Entry 7V7C (electron microscopy, 3.70 A resolution); this record covers chains A and B of the 8 polymer chains in the assembly.

Chain A:
Protein: DDB1- and CUL4-associated factor 1
From: Homo sapiens
Notes: EC 2.7.11.1
UniProt: Q9Y4B6 (DCAF1_HUMAN); residue numbers follow UniProt; this construct covers 1-1507
Sequence (1507 residues; each row starts with the number of its first residue):
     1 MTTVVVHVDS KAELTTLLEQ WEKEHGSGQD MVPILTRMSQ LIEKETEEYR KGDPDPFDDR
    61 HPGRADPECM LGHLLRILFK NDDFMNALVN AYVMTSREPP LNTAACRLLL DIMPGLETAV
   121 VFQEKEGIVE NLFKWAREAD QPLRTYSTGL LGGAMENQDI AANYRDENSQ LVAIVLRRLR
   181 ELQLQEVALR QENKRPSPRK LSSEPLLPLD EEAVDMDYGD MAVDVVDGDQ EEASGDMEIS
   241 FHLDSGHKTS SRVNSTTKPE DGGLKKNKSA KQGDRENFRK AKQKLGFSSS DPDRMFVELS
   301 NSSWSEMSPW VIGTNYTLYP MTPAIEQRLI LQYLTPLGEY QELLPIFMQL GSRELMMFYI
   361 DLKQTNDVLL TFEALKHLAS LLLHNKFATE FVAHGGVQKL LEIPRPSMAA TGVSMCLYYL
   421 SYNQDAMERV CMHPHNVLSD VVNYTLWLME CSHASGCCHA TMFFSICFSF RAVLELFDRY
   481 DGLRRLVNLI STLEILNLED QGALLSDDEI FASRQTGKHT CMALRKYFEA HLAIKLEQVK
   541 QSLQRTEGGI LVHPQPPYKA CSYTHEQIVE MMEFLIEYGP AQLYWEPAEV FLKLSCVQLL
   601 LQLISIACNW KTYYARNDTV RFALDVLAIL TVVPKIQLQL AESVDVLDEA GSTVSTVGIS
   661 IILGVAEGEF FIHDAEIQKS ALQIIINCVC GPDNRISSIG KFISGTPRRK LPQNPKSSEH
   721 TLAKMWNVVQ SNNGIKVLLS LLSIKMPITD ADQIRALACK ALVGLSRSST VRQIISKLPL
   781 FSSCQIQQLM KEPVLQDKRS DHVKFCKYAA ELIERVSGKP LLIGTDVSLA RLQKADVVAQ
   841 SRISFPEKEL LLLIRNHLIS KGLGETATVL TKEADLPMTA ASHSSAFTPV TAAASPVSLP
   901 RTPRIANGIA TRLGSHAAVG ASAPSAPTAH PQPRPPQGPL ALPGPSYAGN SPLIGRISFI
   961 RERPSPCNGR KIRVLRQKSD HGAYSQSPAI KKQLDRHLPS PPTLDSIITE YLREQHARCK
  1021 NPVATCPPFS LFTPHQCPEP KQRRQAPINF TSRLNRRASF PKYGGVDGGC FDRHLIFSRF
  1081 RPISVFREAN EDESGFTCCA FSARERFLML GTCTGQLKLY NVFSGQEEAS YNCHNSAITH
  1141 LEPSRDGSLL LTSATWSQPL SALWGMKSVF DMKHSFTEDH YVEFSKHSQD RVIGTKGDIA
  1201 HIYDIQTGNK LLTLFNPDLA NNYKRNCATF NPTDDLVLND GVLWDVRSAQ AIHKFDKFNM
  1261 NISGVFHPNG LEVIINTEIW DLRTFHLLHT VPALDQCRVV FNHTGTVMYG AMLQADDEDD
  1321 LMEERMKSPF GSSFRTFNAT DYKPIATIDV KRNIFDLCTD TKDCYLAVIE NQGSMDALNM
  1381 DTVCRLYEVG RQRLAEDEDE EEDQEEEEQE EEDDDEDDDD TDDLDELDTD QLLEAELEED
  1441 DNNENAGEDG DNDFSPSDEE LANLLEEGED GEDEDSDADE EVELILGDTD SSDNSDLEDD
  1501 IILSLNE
Not modelled in the structure: 195-322, 695-715, 880-1000, 1315-1327, 1394-1507
Disulfides: Cys-1019/Cys-1037
Swiss-Prot annotation at these positions:
  - motif: Val-1242 to Ala-1249 (DWD box 1), Glu-1278 to Phe-1285 (DWD box 2)
  - modified residue: Ser-202 (Phosphoserine), Ser-255 (Phosphoserine), Lys-701 (N6-acetyllysine), Ser-828 (Phosphoserine), Thr-888 (Phosphothreonine), Ser-895 (Phosphoserine), Ser-898 (Phosphoserine), Ser-979 (Phosphoserine), Ser-1000 (Phosphoserine), Ser-1328 (Phosphoserine)
  - natural variant: Leu-378 (L378F: Does not affect serine/threonine-protein kinase kinase activity)
  - mutagenesis: Lys-194 (K194R: Abolishes serine/threonine-protein kinase kinase activity), Asp-361 (D361A: Abolishes serine/threonine-protein kinase kinase activity), Lys-363 (K363A: Abolishes serine/threonine-protein kinase kinase activity), Arg-1247 (R1247A: Loss of interaction with DDB1, no effect on interaction with TET3; when associated with A-1283), Arg-1283 (R1283A: Loss of interaction with DDB1, no effect on interaction with TET3; when associated with A-1247)

Chain B:
Protein: DNA damage-binding protein 1
From: Homo sapiens
UniProt: Q16531 (DDB1_HUMAN); numbering as in UniProt (aligned over 1-1140)
Sequence (1140 residues; each row starts with the number of its first residue):
     1 MSYNYVVTAQ KPTAVNGCVT GHFTSAEDLN LLIAKNTRLE IYVVTAEGLR PVKEVGMYGK
    61 IAVMELFRPK GESKDLLFIL TAKYNACILE YKQSGESIDI ITRAHGNVQD RIGRPSETGI
   121 IGIIDPECRM IGLRLYDGLF KVIPLDRDNK ELKAFNIRLE ELHVIDVKFL YGCQAPTICF
   181 VYQDPQGRHV KTYEVSLREK EFNKGPWKQE NVEAEASMVI AVPEPFGGAI IIGQESITYH
   241 NGDKYLAIAP PIIKQSTIVC HNRVDPNGSR YLLGDMEGRL FMLLLEKEEQ MDGTVTLKDL
   301 RVELLGETSI AECLTYLDNG VVFVGSRLGD SQLVKLNVDS NEQGSYVVAM ETFTNLGPIV
   361 DMCVVDLERQ GQGQLVTCSG AFKEGSLRII RNGIGIHEHA SIDLPGIKGL WPLRSDPNRE
   421 TDDTLVLSFV GQTRVLMLNG EEVEETELMG FVDDQQTFFC GNVAHQQLIQ ITSASVRLVS
   481 QEPKALVSEW KEPQAKNISV ASCNSSQVVV AVGRALYYLQ IHPQELRQIS HTEMEHEVAC
   541 LDITPLGDSN GLSPLCAIGL WTDISARILK LPSFELLHKE MLGGEIIPRS ILMTTFESSH
   601 YLLCALGDGA LFYFGLNIET GLLSDRKKVT LGTQPTVLRT FRSLSTTNVF ACSDRPTVIY
   661 SSNHKLVFSN VNLKEVNYMC PLNSDGYPDS LALANNSTLT IGTIDEIQKL HIRTVPLYES
   721 PRKICYQEVS QCFGVLSSRI EVQDTSGGTT ALRPSASTQA LSSSVSSSKL FSSSTAPHET
   781 SFGEEVEVHN LLIIDQHTFE VLHAHQFLQN EYALSLVSCK LGKDPNTYFI VGTAMVYPEE
   841 AEPKQGRIVV FQYSDGKLQT VAEKEVKGAV YSMVEFNGKL LASINSTVRL YEWTTEKELR
   901 TECNHYNNIM ALYLKTKGDF ILVGDLMRSV LLLAYKPMEG NFEEIARDFN PNWMSAVEIL
   961 DDDNFLGAEN AFNLFVCQKD SAATTDEERQ HLQEVGLFHL GEFVNVFCHG SLVMQNLGET
  1021 STPTQGSVLF GTVNGMIGLV TSLSESWYNL LLDMQNRLNK VIKSVGKIEH SFWRSFHTER
  1081 KTEPATGFID GDLIESFLDI SRPKMQEVVA NLQYDDGSGM KREATADDLI KVVEELTRIH
Not modelled in the structure: 1018-1022, 1117-1118
Disulfides: Cys-18/Cys-313
Swiss-Prot annotation at these positions:
  - modified residue: Ser-2 (N-acetylserine), Lys-1067 (N6-acetyllysine), Thr-1125 (Phosphothreonine)
  - cross-link: Lys-1121 (Glycyl lysine isopeptide (Lys-Gly) (interchain with G-Cter in SUMO2))
  - natural variant: Asp-184 to Gln-186 (deletion: In WHIKERS), Arg-188 (R188Q: In WHIKERS; R188W: In WHIKERS), Glu-213 (E213K: In WHIKERS), Phe-429 (F429V: In WHIKERS)
  - mutagenesis: Tyr-316 to Asn-319 (Impairs interaction with DDA1), Glu-537 (E537A: Slightly impairs interaction with CUL4A), Trp-561 (W561A: Strongly impairs interaction with CUL4A), Glu-840 to Glu-842 (Impairs interaction with AMBRA1, DTL, DET1, DCAF1, DCAF5, DCAF11 and DCAF8), Met-910 to Tyr-913 (Impairs interaction with AMBRA1, DTL and DCAF5), Trp-953 (W953A: Impairs interaction with AMBRA1, ERCC8, DCAF5 and DCAF11)

Interface between chain A and chain B:
Contacting residue pairs (102; chain A residue first):
  Arg-165(A) / Asp-986(B)  salt bridge
  Glu-342(A) / Glu-939(B)
  Leu-344(A) / Glu-939(B)
  Pro-345(A) / Met-938(B)
  Pro-345(A) / Glu-939(B)
  Gln-349(A) / Met-938(B)
  Asn-385(A) / Glu-902(B)
  Lys-386(A) / Pro-937(B)  hydrogen bond (side chain-backbone)
  Lys-386(A) / Met-938(B)  hydrogen bond (side chain-backbone)
  Lys-386(A) / Glu-939(B)
  Lys-386(A) / Gly-940(B)
  Glu-428(A) / Arg-900(B)  salt bridge
  Lys-540(A) / Ser-773(B)
  Tyr-558(A) / Glu-865(B)
  Asn-1021(A) / Ala-214(B)
  Pro-1022(A) / Asn-211(B)  hydrogen bond (backbone-side chain)
  Ala-1024(A) / Asn-211(B)  hydrogen bond (backbone-backbone)
  Thr-1025(A) / His-240(B)
  Thr-1025(A) / Ala-247(B)
  Cys-1026(A) / Ala-247(B)
  Pro-1027(A) / Ala-247(B)  hydrophobic
  Pro-1028(A) / Ala-247(B)
  Pro-1038(A) / Glu-213(B)
  Pro-1038(A) / Glu-235(B)
  Pro-1040(A) / Ala-214(B)  hydrophobic
  Pro-1040(A) / Glu-215(B)
  Lys-1041(A) / Glu-784(B)  salt bridge
  Gln-1042(A) / Glu-215(B)  hydrogen bond
  Arg-1043(A) / Thr-257(B)
  Arg-1043(A) / Glu-784(B)  salt bridge
  Arg-1043(A) / Glu-785(B)  salt bridge
  Ile-1048(A) / Glu-839(B)
  Ile-1048(A) / Glu-840(B)
  Asn-1049(A) / Val-836(B)
  Asn-1049(A) / Tyr-837(B)
  Asn-1049(A) / Glu-840(B)  hydrogen bond (backbone-backbone)
  Asn-1049(A) / Ala-841(B)
  Asn-1049(A) / Glu-842(B)
  Asn-1049(A) / Pro-843(B)
  Phe-1050(A) / Tyr-871(B)
  Phe-1050(A) / Met-910(B)  hydrophobic
  Phe-1050(A) / Leu-926(B)  hydrophobic
  Thr-1051(A) / Val-836(B)
  Thr-1051(A) / Pro-843(B)
  Thr-1051(A) / Tyr-871(B)
  Ser-1052(A) / Tyr-812(B)
  Leu-1054(A) / Tyr-871(B)  hydrophobic
  Leu-1054(A) / Leu-912(B)  hydrophobic
  Asn-1055(A) / Arg-722(B)  hydrogen bond
  Asn-1055(A) / Tyr-812(B)
  Asn-1055(A) / Leu-814(B)
  Arg-1057(A) / Met-954(B)  hydrogen bond (side chain-backbone)
  Arg-1057(A) / Asn-970(B)  hydrogen bond
  Arg-1057(A) / Phe-1003(B)
  Ala-1058(A) / Val-360(B)
  Ala-1058(A) / Asn-1005(B)  hydrogen bond (backbone-side chain)
  Ala-1058(A) / Val-1033(B)
  Ser-1059(A) / Arg-327(B)
  Ser-1059(A) / Leu-328(B)
  Ser-1059(A) / Pro-358(B)
  Phe-1060(A) / Phe-382(B)  hydrophobic
  Pro-1061(A) / Arg-327(B)
  Lys-1062(A) / Asn-970(B)  hydrogen bond (side chain-backbone)
  Lys-1062(A) / Ala-971(B)
  Lys-1062(A) / Phe-972(B)
  Val-1066(A) / Glu-117(B)
  Asp-1067(A) / Glu-117(B)
  Leu-1075(A) / Glu-842(B)
  Ile-1076(A) / Ile-909(B)  hydrophobic
  Ile-1076(A) / Leu-926(B)  hydrophobic
  Ile-1076(A) / Met-927(B)  hydrophobic
  Arg-1079(A) / Glu-842(B)  salt bridge
  Arg-1106(A) / Glu-987(B)  salt bridge
  Asn-1121(A) / Glu-987(B)  hydrogen bond
  Phe-1123(A) / Asp-986(B)
  Phe-1123(A) / Glu-987(B)
  Phe-1123(A) / Gln-990(B)
  His-1187(A) / Arg-111(B)  hydrogen bond
  Pro-1232(A) / Ile-112(B)  hydrophobic
  Pro-1268(A) / Ile-112(B)
  Asn-1269(A) / Ile-112(B)
  Gly-1270(A) / Ile-112(B)
  Leu-1271(A) / Asp-137(B)
  Leu-1271(A) / Arg-158(B)
  Asp-1281(A) / Arg-158(B)  salt bridge
  Arg-1283(A) / Arg-158(B)
  Thr-1284(A) / Glu-160(B)
  Leu-1288(A) / Leu-162(B)  hydrophobic
  Thr-1304(A) / Arg-114(B)
  Thr-1304(A) / Glu-1079(B)
  Gly-1305(A) / Arg-114(B)  hydrogen bond (backbone-side chain)
  Lys-1362(A) / Pro-951(B)
  Asp-1363(A) / Met-927(B)
  Cys-1364(A) / Phe-949(B)
  Glu-1388(A) / Asn-907(B)
  Glu-1388(A) / Arg-928(B)  salt bridge
  Val-1389(A) / Ile-909(B)
  Gly-1390(A) / Ile-909(B)
  Arg-1391(A) / Tyr-906(B)  hydrogen bond (side chain-backbone)
  Arg-1391(A) / Asn-907(B)  hydrogen bond
  Gln-1392(A) / Glu-842(B)  hydrogen bond
  Gln-1392(A) / Lys-844(B)
Other interface residues (no listed pair), chain A (73 interface residues in all): Ile-550, Ile-568, Met-571, Leu-575, Val-1023, Arg-1044, Arg-1056, Thr-1233, His-1267, Thr-1306
Other interface residues (no listed pair), chain B (83 interface residues in all): Gly-113, Glu-210, Val-212, Gln-234, Thr-238, Tyr-245, Ala-249, Val-259, Lys-769, Thr-775, Ala-869, Glu-898, Thr-901, Asn-908, Glu-943, Asn-950, Trp-953, Glu-988, Arg-1080

Summary:
Chain A and chain B form an interface of 73 and 83 residues respectively, with 17 hydrogen bonds and 9 salt
bridges. Polar pairs include Arg-165(A)/Asp-986(B), Glu-428(A)/Arg-900(B) and Lys-1041(A)/Glu-784(B). From
UniProt: 5 mutagenesis sites on chain A; 14 mutagenesis sites on chain B.
Here chain A is DDB1- and CUL4-associated factor 1 and chain B is DNA damage-binding protein 1, both from Homo
sapiens. Entry 7V7C (CryoEM structure of DDB1-VprBP-Vpr-UNG2(94-313) complex) was determined by electron
microscopy.
